7CPD - chains A and B of the 6 polymer chains in the assembly; structure by X-ray diffraction, 2.51 A resolution.

== Chain A ==
Name: Tubulin alpha-1B chain
Organism: Bos taurus
Reference sequence: P81947 (TBA1B_BOVIN); residues 1-451 here = UniProt positions 1-451
Sequence (451 residues; numbered 1 to 451; the number before each row is that of its first residue):
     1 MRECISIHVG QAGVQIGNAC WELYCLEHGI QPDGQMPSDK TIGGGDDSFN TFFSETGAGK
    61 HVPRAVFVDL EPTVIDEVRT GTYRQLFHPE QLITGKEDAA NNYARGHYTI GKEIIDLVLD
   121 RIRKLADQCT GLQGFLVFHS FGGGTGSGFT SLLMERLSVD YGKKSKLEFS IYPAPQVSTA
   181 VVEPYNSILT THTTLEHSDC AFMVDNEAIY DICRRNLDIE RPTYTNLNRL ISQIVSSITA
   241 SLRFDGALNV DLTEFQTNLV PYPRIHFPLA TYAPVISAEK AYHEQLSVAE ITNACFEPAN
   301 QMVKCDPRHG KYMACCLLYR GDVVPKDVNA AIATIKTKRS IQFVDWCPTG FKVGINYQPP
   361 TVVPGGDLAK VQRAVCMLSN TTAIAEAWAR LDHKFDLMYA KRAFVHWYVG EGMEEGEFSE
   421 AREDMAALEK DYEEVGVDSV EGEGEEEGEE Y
Not modelled in the structure: 438-451
Ion coordination: Ca2+: Asp39, Thr41, Gly44, Glu55
Small-molecule neighbours:
  - G9U ((6R)-6-[(6-bromanyl-1H-indol-3-yl)methyl]-6,7,8,9-tetrahydrobenzo[7]annulen-5-one): Thr179, Ala180, Val181
  - GTP (guanosine-5'-triphosphate): Gly10, Gln11, Ala12, Gln15, Ile16, Asp69, Asp98, Ala99, Ala100, Asn101, Ser140, Gly142, Gly143, Gly144, Thr145, Gly146, Ile171, Pro173, Val177, Ser178, Thr179, Glu183, Asn206, Tyr224, Leu227, Asn228, Ile231

== Chain B ==
Name: Tubulin beta-2B chain
Organism: Bos taurus
Reference sequence: Q6B856 (TBB2B_BOVIN); the author numbering skips numbers that UniProt does not, so the offset changes along the chain: 1-42 = UniProt 1-42; 45-360 = UniProt 43-358; 369-455 = UniProt 359-445
Sequence (445 residues; each row starts with the number of its first residue; note: 10 numbers in that range are skipped by the numbering (no residue carries them; nothing is unmodelled there)):
     1 MREIVHIQAG QCGNQIGAKF WEVISDEHGI DPTGSYHGDS DL
    45 QLERINVYYN EATGNKYVPR AILVDLEPGT MDSVRSGPFG QIFRPDNFVF GQSGAGNNWA
   105 KGHYTEGAEL VDSVLDVVRK ESESCDCLQG FQLTHSLGGG TGSGMGTLLI SKIREEYPDR
   165 IMNTFSVMPS PKVSDTVVEP YNATLSVHQL VENTDETYCI DNEALYDICF RTLKLTTPTY
   225 GDLNHLVSAT MSGVTTCLRF PGQLNADLRK LAVNMVPFPR LHFFMPGFAP LTSRGSQQYR
   285 ALTVPELTQQ MFDSKNMMAA CDPRHGRYLT VAAIFRGRMS MKEVDEQMLN VQNKNSSYFV
   345 EWIPNNVKTA VCDIPP
   369 RGLKMSATFI GNSTAIQELF KRISEQFTAM FRRKAFLHWY TGEGMDEMEF TEAESNMNDL
   429 VSEYQQYQDA TADEQGEFEE EEGEDEA
Not modelled in the structure: 1, 56-59, 276-281, 439-455
Ion coordination: Ca2+ site 1 near Glu113 (its only coordinating residue here)
Small-molecule neighbours:
  - G9U ((6R)-6-[(6-bromanyl-1H-indol-3-yl)methyl]-6,7,8,9-tetrahydrobenzo[7]annulen-5-one): Val238, Cys241, Leu242, Leu248, Ala250, Asp251, Lys254, Leu255, Asn258, Met259, Thr314, Val315, Ala316, Ile318, Asn350, Val351, Lys352, Ala354
  - GDP (guanosine-5'-diphosphate): Gly10, Gln11, Cys12, Gln15, Ile16, Asp69, Asn101, Ser140, Gly142, Gly143, Gly144, Thr145, Gly146, Val171, Pro173, Val177, Asp179, Glu183, Asn206, Leu209, Tyr224, Leu227, Asn228
UniProt features mapped onto this chain:
  - motif: Met1 to Ile4 (MREI motif)
  - binding site (GTP): Gln11, Glu71, Ser140, Gly144, Thr145, Gly146, Asn206, Asn228
  - binding site (Mg(2+)): Glu71
  - modified residue: Ser40 (Phosphoserine), Thr57 (Phosphothreonine), Lys60 (N6-acetyllysine), Ser174 (Phosphoserine), Thr287 (Phosphothreonine), Thr292 (Phosphothreonine), Arg320 (Omega-N-methylarginine), Glu448 (5-glutamyl polyglutamate)
  - cross-link (Glycyl lysine isopeptide (Lys-Gly)): Lys60 (interchain with G-Cter in ubiquitin), Lys326 (interchain with G-Cter in ubiquitin)

== Chain A / chain B interface ==
Contacting residue pairs - 49 pairs, chain A then chain B:
  Glu71(A) - Asn249(B)
  Thr73(A) - Asn249(B)
  Lys96(A) - Asp130(B)
  Lys96(A) - Cys131(B)
  Glu97(A) - Arg2(B)  salt bridge
  Glu97(A) - Arg253(B)  salt bridge
  Asp98(A) - Lys254(B)  salt bridge
  Ala100(A) - Arg253(B)
  Ala100(A) - Lys254(B)
  Ala100(A) - Val257(B)
  Asn101(A) - Lys254(B)
  Asn101(A) - Asn258(B)  hydrogen bond
  Arg105(A) - Arg253(B)
  Pro175(A) - Asn349(B)
  Ser178(A) - Lys352(B)  hydrogen bond (backbone-side chain)
  Thr179(A) - Lys352(B)
  Ala180(A) - Asn258(B)
  Val181(A) - Asn258(B)  hydrogen bond (backbone-side chain)
  Val181(A) - Ile347(B)  hydrophobic
  Val181(A) - Pro348(B)
  Val181(A) - Asn349(B)
  Val181(A) - Asn350(B)
  Glu220(A) - Lys326(B)
  Arg221(A) - Met325(B)
  Arg221(A) - Asp329(B)  salt bridge
  Tyr224(A) - Gln247(B)
  Lys394(A) - Asn349(B)  hydrogen bond
  Leu397(A) - Glu345(B)
  Leu397(A) - Trp346(B)
  Leu397(A) - Pro348(B)  hydrophobic
  Met398(A) - Trp346(B)
  Met398(A) - Pro348(B)
  Lys401(A) - Phe262(B)
  Lys401(A) - Trp346(B)
  Lys401(A) - Ala438(B)
  Ala403(A) - Pro261(B)
  Ala403(A) - Phe262(B)  hydrophobic
  Phe404(A) - Val257(B)
  Phe404(A) - Asn258(B)
  Phe404(A) - Val260(B)
  Phe404(A) - Pro261(B)  hydrogen bond (backbone-backbone)
  Phe404(A) - Ile347(B)  hydrophobic
  His406(A) - Val260(B)
  His406(A) - Pro261(B)  hydrogen bond (side chain-backbone)
  His406(A) - Phe262(B)
  His406(A) - Pro263(B)
  Trp407(A) - Ala256(B)
  Trp407(A) - Val257(B)
  Trp407(A) - Val260(B)  hydrogen bond (side chain-backbone)
Interface residues without a listed pair, chain A (26 interface residues in all): Val182, Arg402
Interface residues without a listed pair, chain B (28 interface residues in all): Arg164, Asp251, Thr314

== In short ==
26 residues of chain A and 28 residues of chain B are in contact; the contacts include 7 hydrogen bonds and 4
salt bridges. Polar contacts include Glu97(A)-Arg2(B), Glu97(A)-Arg253(B) and Asp98(A)-Lys254(B). Compound G9U
is bound between chain A and chain B.
Chain A is Tubulin alpha-1B chain and chain B is Tubulin beta-2B chain, both from Bos taurus; the structure,
Crystal structure of T2R-TTL-(+)-6-Br-JP18 complex, was determined by X-ray diffraction.
